7AF3 - chains 1 and S of the 9 polymer chains in the assembly; structure by electron microscopy, 2.82 A resolution.

== Chain 1 ==
Molecule: 16S rRNA (head)
Organism: Escherichia coli
Sequence (1541 nucleotides; row label = number of the first residue in the row):
     1 AAAUUGAAGA GUUUGAUCAU GGCUCAGAUU GAACGCUGGC GGCAGGCCUA ACACAUGCAA
    61 GUCGAACGGU AACAGGAAGA AGCUUGCUUC UUUGCUGACG AGUGGCGGAC GGGUGAGUAA
   121 UGUCUGGGAA ACUGCCUGAU GGAGGGGGAU AACUACUGGA AACGGUAGCU AAUACCGCAU
   181 AACGUCGCAA GACCAAAGAG GGGGACCUUC GGGCCUCUUG CCAUCGGAUG UGCCCAGAUG
   241 GGAUUAGCUA GUAGGUGGGG UAACGGCUCA CCUAGGCGAC GAUCCCUAGC UGGUCUGAGA
   301 GGAUGACCAG CCACACUGGA ACUGAGACAC GGUCCAGACU CCUACGGGAG GCAGCAGUGG
   361 GGAAUAUUGC ACAAUGGGCG CAAGCCUGAU GCAGCCAUGC CGCGUGUAUG AAGAAGGCCU
   421 UCGGGUUGUA AAGUACUUUC AGCGGGGAGG AAGGGAGUAA AGUUAAUACC UUUGCUCAUU
   481 GACGUUACCC GCAGAAGAAG CACCGGCUAA CUCCGUGCCA GCAGCCXCGG UAAUACGGAG
   541 GGUGCAAGCG UUAAUCGGAA UUACUGGGCG UAAAGCGCAC GCAGGCGGUU UGUUAAGUCA
   601 GAUGUGAAAU CCCCGGGCUC AACCUGGGAA CUGCAUCUGA UACUGGCAAG CUUGAGUCUC
   661 GUAGAGGGGG GUAGAAUUCC AGGUGUAGCG GUGAAAUGCG UAGAGAUCUG GAGGAAUACC
   721 GGUGGCGAAG GCGGCCCCCU GGACGAAGAC UGACGCUCAG GUGCGAAAGC GUGGGGAGCA
   781 AACAGGAUUA GAUACCCUGG UAGUCCACGC CGUAAACGAU GUCGACUUGG AGGUUGUGCC
   841 CUUGAGGCGU GGCUUCCGGA GCUAACGCGU UAAGUCGACC GCCUGGGGAG UACGGCCGCA
   901 AGGUUAAAAC UCAAAUGAAU UGACGGGGGC CCGCACAAGC GGUGGAGCAU GUGGUUUAAU
   961 UCGAUGXAAC GCGAAGAACC UUACCUGGUC UUGACAUCCA CGGAAGUUUU CAGAGAUGAG
  1021 AAUGUGCCUU CGGGAACCGU GAGACAGGUG CUGCAUGGCU GUCGUCAGCU CGUGUUGUGA
  1081 AAUGUUGGGU UAAGUCCCGC AACGAGCGCA ACCCUUAUCC UUUGUUGCCA GCGGUCCGGC
  1141 CGGGAACUCA AAGGAGACUG CCAGUGAUAA ACUGGAGGAA GGUGGGGAUG ACGUCAAGUC
  1201 AUCAUGGCCC UUACGACCAG GGCUACACAC GUGCUACAAU GGCGCAUACA AAGAGAAGCG
  1261 ACCUCGCGAG AGCAAGCGGA CCUCAUAAAG UGCGUCGUAG UCCGGAUUGG AGUCUGCAAC
  1321 UCGACUCCAU GAAGUCGGAA UCGCUAGUAA UCGUGGAUCA GAAUGCCACG GUGAAUACGU
  1381 UCCCGGCCUU GUACACACCG CCCGUXACAC CAUGGGAGUG GGUUGCAAAA GAAGUAGGUA
  1441 GCUUAACCUU CGGGAGGGCG CUUACCACUU UGUGAUUCAU GACUGGGGUG AAGUCGUAAC
  1501 AAGGUAACCG UAGGGGAACC UGCGGUUGGA UCACCUCCUU A
Unresolved in the structure: 1-930, 1387-1541
Modified / non-standard residues: PSU (pseudouridine-5'-monophosphate) at position 516, G7M (N7-methyl-guanosine-5'-monophosphate) at position 527, 2MG (2N-methylguanosine-5'-monophosphate) at position 966, 5MC (5-methylcytidine-5'-monophosphate) at position 967, 2MG (2N-methylguanosine-5'-monophosphate) at position 1207, 4OC (4n,o2'-methylcytidine-5'-monophosphate) at position 1401, 5MC (5-methylcytidine-5'-monophosphate) at position 1406, UR3 (3-methyluridine-5'-monophoshate) at position 1497, 2MG (2N-methylguanosine-5'-monophosphate) at position 1515, MA6 (6N-dimethyladenosine-5'-monophoshate) at position 1517, MA6 (6N-dimethyladenosine-5'-monophoshate) at position 1518
Ion coordination: Mg2+ site 1 near A937 (its only coordinating residue here); Mg2+ site 2: G944, G945; Mg2+ site 3 near G945 (its only coordinating residue here); Mg2+ site 4: A964, U1199; Mg2+ site 5 near C972 (its only coordinating residue here); Mg2+ site 6: G976, C1359; Mg2+ site 7 near C980 (its only coordinating residue here); Mg2+ site 8: G993, G1041; Mg2+ site 9: C1054, A1197; Mg2+ site 10: C1054, A1197, G1198; Mg2+ site 11 near C1066 (its only coordinating residue here); Mg2+ site 12: G1068, G1094; 15 more Mg2+ sites not listed

== Chain S ==
Name: 30S ribosomal protein S19
Organism: Escherichia coli
UniProt: C3SQW2 (C3SQW2_ECOLX); residues 1-92 here = UniProt positions 1-92
Sequence (92 residues; each row starts with the number of its first residue):
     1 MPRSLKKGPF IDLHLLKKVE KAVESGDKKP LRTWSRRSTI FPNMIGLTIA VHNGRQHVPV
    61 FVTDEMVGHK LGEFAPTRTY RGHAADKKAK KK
Unresolved in the structure: 1, 85-92
Reported in the primary citation:
  - conformationally variable residues (order/disorder transition): Gly82 to Ala84

== Chain 1 / chain S interface ==
Contacting residue pairs (63):
  U955(1) with His83(S), hydrogen bond to the sugar
  U956(1) with Thr79(S), sugar contact; Tyr80(S), sugar contact; His83(S), sugar contact
  U957(1) with Thr79(S), sugar contact; Arg81(S), salt bridge to the phosphate
  A958(1) with Asn53(S), base contact; Gly54(S), base contact; Arg55(S), salt bridge to the phosphate; Thr77(S), hydrogen bond to the base; Arg81(S), salt bridge to the phosphate
  A959(1) with Thr77(S), base contact
  U986(1) with Gly54(S), base contact; Arg55(S), hydrogen bond to the sugar
  A1012(1) with Lys17(S), salt bridge to the phosphate; Lys21(S), salt bridge to the phosphate
  A1014(1) with His14(S), phosphate contact; Lys18(S), salt bridge to the phosphate; Trp34(S), stacking on the base
  G1015(1) with His14(S), salt bridge to the phosphate
  A1219(1) with Trp34(S), sugar contact
  G1220(1) with Trp34(S), sugar contact; Arg36(S), phosphate contact; His52(S), hydrogen bond to the sugar; Gly54(S), hydrogen bond to the base
  G1221(1) with Arg36(S), salt bridge to the phosphate; Asn53(S), sugar contact; Gly54(S), sugar contact; Thr77(S), phosphate contact
  G1222(1) with Thr77(S), hydrogen bond to the phosphate; Arg78(S), salt bridge to the phosphate
  C1223(1) with Arg78(S), salt bridge to the phosphate
  U1224(1) with Arg78(S), hydrogen bond to the sugar
  A1225(1) with Arg78(S), hydrogen bond to the sugar
  C1226(1) with Tyr80(S), sugar contact; His83(S), hydrogen bond to the base
  A1227(1) with Tyr80(S), hydrogen bond to the phosphate; His83(S), sugar contact
  G1312(1) with Pro2(S), base contact
  U1313(1) with Pro2(S), base contact; Ser4(S), phosphate contact; Leu5(S), hydrogen bond to the phosphate
  C1314(1) with Pro2(S), hydrogen bond to the base; Ser4(S), hydrogen bond to the phosphate; Lys6(S), salt bridge to the phosphate
  G1316(1) with Arg3(S), base contact
  C1317(1) with Arg37(S), hydrogen bond to the base
  A1318(1) with Arg3(S), salt bridge to the phosphate; Phe10(S), sugar contact; Arg37(S), sugar contact
  A1319(1) with Arg3(S), salt bridge to the phosphate; Lys70(S), salt bridge to the phosphate
  C1320(1) with Arg36(S), hydrogen bond to the base; Arg37(S), base contact; Lys70(S), sugar contact; Gly72(S), base contact; Glu73(S), sugar contact
  U1321(1) with Arg36(S), hydrogen bond to the base; Thr77(S), hydrogen bond to the sugar; Arg78(S), hydrogen bond to the sugar
  C1322(1) with Arg78(S), salt bridge to the phosphate
  G1323(1) with Pro2(S), base contact
  A1324(1) with Pro2(S), base contact
Interface residues without a listed pair, chain 1 (32 interface residues in all): U960, U1315
Interface residues without a listed pair, chain S (29 interface residues in all): Lys7, Arg32, Gly82

== Summary ==
The interface between chain 1 and chain S involves 32 residues on one side and 29 on the other; the contacts
include 18 hydrogen bonds, 15 salt bridges and 1 aromatic stacking contact. Polar contacts include
A958(1)-Thr77(S), G1220(1)-Gly54(S) and C1226(1)-His83(S). G944(1) and G945(1) coordinate Mg2+ site 2. From
the paper: conformational variability at Gly82(S).
Here chain 1 is 16S rRNA (head) and chain S is 30S ribosomal protein S19, both from Escherichia coli. Entry
7AF3 (Bacterial 30S ribosomal subunit assembly complex state M (head domain)) was determined by electron
microscopy, deposited together with 7AF5, 7AF8, 7AFA, 7AFD, 7AFH, 7AFI and 17 further entries.
